PDB entry 8DDW | electron microscopy, 4.70 A resolution (low resolution: residue-level contacts below are approximate; hydrogen-bond / salt-bridge calls are withheld) | chains C and G of the 10 polymer chains in the assembly

Chain C:
Molecule: Transient receptor potential cation channel, subfamily M, member 3
Source organism: Mus musculus
UniProt: Q5F4S7 (Q5F4S7_MOUSE); residues 1-1371 here = UniProt positions 1-1371
Amino-acid sequence (1371 residues; each row starts with the number of its first residue):
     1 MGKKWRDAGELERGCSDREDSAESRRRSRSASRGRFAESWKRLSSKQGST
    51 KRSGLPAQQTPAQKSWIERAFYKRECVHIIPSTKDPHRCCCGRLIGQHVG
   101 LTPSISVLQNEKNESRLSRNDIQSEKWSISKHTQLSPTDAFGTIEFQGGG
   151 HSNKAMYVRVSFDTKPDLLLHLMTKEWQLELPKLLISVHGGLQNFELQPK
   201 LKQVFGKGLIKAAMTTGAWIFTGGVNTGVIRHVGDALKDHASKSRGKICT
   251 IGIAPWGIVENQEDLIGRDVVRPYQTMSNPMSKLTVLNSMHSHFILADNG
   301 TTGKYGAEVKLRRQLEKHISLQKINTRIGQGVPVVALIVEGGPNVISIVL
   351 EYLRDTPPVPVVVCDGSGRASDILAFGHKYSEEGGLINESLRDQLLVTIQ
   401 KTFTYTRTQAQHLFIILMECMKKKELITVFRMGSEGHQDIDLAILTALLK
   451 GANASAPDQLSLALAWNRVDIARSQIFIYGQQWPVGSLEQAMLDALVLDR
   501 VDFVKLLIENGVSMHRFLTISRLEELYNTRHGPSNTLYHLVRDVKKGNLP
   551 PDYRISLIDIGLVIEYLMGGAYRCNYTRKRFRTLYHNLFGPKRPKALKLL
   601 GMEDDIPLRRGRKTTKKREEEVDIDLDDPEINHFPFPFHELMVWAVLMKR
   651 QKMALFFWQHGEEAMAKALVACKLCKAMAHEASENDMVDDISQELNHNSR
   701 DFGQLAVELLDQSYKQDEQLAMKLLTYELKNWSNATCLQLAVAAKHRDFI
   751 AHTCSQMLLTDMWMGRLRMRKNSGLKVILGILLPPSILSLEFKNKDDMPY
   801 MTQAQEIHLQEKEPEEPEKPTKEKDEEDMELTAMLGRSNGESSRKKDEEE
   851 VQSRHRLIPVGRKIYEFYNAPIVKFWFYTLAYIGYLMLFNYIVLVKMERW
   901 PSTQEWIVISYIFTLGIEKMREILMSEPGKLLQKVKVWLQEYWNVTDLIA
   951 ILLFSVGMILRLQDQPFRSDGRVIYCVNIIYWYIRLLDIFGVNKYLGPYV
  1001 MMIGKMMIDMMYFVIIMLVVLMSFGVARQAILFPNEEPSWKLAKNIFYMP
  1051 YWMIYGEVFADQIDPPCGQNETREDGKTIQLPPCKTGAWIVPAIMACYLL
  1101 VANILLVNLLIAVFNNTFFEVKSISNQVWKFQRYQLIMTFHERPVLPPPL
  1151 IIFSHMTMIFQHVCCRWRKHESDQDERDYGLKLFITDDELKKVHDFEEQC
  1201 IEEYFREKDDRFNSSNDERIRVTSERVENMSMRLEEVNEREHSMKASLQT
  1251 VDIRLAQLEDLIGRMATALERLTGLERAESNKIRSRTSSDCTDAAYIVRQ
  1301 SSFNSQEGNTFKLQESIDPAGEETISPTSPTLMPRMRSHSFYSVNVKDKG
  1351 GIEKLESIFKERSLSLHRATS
Disordered / not traced: 1-128, 383-396, 589-631, 763-992, 1010-1108, 1143-1176, 1244-1371

Chain G:
Molecule: Unidentified segment at the N-terminus of TRPM3
Source organism: Mus musculus
Amino-acid sequence (17 residues; each row starts with the number of its first residue; X marks 17 residues of unknown identity (built as UNK)):
     1 XXXXXXXXXXXXXXXXX

Interface between chain C and chain G:
Chain C residues in contact with chain G, 15 residues: Ile129, His132, Thr133, Gln134, Leu135, Ser136, Pro137, Thr138, Phe141, Arg159, Leu168, His171, Leu172, Glu176, Asp298

In short:
No residue of chain C is in contact with chain G.
Here chain C is Transient receptor potential cation channel, subfamily M, member 3 and chain G is Unidentified
segment at the N-terminus of TRPM3, both from Mus musculus. Entry 8DDW (cryo-EM structure of TRPM3 ion channel
in complex with Gbg, tethered by ALFA-nanobody) was determined by electron microscopy (same publication as
8DDQ, 8DDR, 8DDS, 8DDT, 8DDU, 8DDV and 4 further entries).
